6NUD - chains A and O of the 12 polymer chains in the assembly; structure by electron microscopy, 3.50 A resolution.

# Chain A
Molecule: CRISPR system Cms protein Csm2
From: Streptococcus thermophilus
UniProtKB: A0A0A7HIX1 (CSM2_STRTR); numbering as in UniProt (aligned over 1-121)
Sequence (121 residues; each row starts with the number of its first residue):
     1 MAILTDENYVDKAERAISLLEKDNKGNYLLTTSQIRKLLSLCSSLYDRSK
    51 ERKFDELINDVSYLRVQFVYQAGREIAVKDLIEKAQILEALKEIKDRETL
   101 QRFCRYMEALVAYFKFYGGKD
Not modelled in the structure: 1-11, 120-121

# Chain O
Molecule: CRISPR type III-associated RAMP protein Csm3
From: Streptococcus thermophilus
UniProtKB: A0A0A7HIF0 (A0A0A7HIF0_STRTR); residue numbers follow UniProt; this construct covers 1-220
Sequence (220 residues; row label = number of the first residue in the row):
     1 MTFAKIKFSAQIRLETGLHIGGSDAFAAIGAIASPVIKDPITNIPIIPGS
    51 SLKGKMRTLLAKVYNEKVAEKPSDDSDILSRLFGNSKDKRFKMGRLIFRD
   101 AFLSNADELDSLGVRSYTEVKFENTIDRITAEANPRQIERAIRNSTFDFE
   151 LIYEITDENENQVEEDFKVIRDGLKLLELDYLGGSGSRGYGKVAFEKLKA
   201 TTVFGNYDVKTLNELLTAEV
Not modelled in the structure: 1, 214-220
Construct notes: engineered mutation Ala-33 (Asp in A0A0A7HIF0)
UniProt features mapped onto this chain:
  - mutagenesis: His-19 (H19A: Wild-type degradation of target ssRNA by the Csm complex), Asp-100 (D100A: Nearly wild-type degradation of target ssRNA by the Csm complex, crRNA is shorter, Csm complex is altered), Glu-119 (E119A: Wild-type degradation of target ssRNA by the Csm complex), Glu-123 (E123A: Wild-type degradation of target ssRNA by the Csm complex), Glu-139 (E139A: Wild-type degradation of target ssRNA by the Csm complex)

# How chain A and chain O interact
Residue-residue contacts (13):
  Arg-36(A) / Phe-122(O)
  Arg-36(A) / Gln-137(O)  hydrogen bond
  Ser-40(A) / Arg-115(O)  hydrogen bond
  Leu-41(A) / Arg-115(O)
  Asp-47(A) / Asn-43(O)  hydrogen bond
  Arg-48(A) / Asn-43(O)
  Arg-48(A) / Arg-115(O)  hydrogen bond (side chain-backbone)
  Arg-48(A) / Tyr-117(O)
  Lys-50(A) / Ile-41(O)
  Glu-51(A) / Thr-42(O)
  Glu-51(A) / Ile-44(O)
  Glu-108(A) / Ile-29(O)
  Val-111(A) / Ile-29(O)  hydrophobic
Other interface residues (no listed pair), chain A (10 interface residues in all): Arg-52
Other interface residues (no listed pair), chain O (10 interface residues in all): Asp-110

# In short
Chain A and chain O each contribute 10 residues to their interface; the contacts include 4 hydrogen bonds.
Polar contacts include Arg-36(A)/Gln-137(O), Ser-40(A)/Arg-115(O) and Asp-47(A)/Asn-43(O). UniProt lists 5
mutagenesis sites on chain O.
Chain A is CRISPR system Cms protein Csm2 and chain O is CRISPR type III-associated RAMP protein Csm3, both
from Streptococcus thermophilus; the structure, Small conformation of ssRNA-bound CRISPR_Csm complex, was
determined by electron microscopy (same publication as 6NUE).
